Entry 6ERP (X-ray diffraction, 4.50 A resolution (low resolution: residue-level contacts below are approximate; hydrogen-bond / salt-bridge calls are withheld)); this record covers chains D and A of the 5 polymer chains in the assembly.

[Chain D]
Molecule: Non-Template DNA
Sequence (50 nucleotides; row label = number of the first residue in the row):
     1 TGTTAGTTGG GGGGTGACTG TTAAAAGTGC ATACCTATCC CCGATAGGCC
Unresolved in the structure: 39-42

[Chain A]
Molecule: DNA-directed RNA polymerase, mitochondrial
From: Homo sapiens
Notes: EC 2.7.7.6
Reference sequence: O00411 (RPOM_HUMAN); residue numbers follow UniProt; this construct covers 105-1230
Chain sequence (1128 residues; row label = number of the first residue in the row):
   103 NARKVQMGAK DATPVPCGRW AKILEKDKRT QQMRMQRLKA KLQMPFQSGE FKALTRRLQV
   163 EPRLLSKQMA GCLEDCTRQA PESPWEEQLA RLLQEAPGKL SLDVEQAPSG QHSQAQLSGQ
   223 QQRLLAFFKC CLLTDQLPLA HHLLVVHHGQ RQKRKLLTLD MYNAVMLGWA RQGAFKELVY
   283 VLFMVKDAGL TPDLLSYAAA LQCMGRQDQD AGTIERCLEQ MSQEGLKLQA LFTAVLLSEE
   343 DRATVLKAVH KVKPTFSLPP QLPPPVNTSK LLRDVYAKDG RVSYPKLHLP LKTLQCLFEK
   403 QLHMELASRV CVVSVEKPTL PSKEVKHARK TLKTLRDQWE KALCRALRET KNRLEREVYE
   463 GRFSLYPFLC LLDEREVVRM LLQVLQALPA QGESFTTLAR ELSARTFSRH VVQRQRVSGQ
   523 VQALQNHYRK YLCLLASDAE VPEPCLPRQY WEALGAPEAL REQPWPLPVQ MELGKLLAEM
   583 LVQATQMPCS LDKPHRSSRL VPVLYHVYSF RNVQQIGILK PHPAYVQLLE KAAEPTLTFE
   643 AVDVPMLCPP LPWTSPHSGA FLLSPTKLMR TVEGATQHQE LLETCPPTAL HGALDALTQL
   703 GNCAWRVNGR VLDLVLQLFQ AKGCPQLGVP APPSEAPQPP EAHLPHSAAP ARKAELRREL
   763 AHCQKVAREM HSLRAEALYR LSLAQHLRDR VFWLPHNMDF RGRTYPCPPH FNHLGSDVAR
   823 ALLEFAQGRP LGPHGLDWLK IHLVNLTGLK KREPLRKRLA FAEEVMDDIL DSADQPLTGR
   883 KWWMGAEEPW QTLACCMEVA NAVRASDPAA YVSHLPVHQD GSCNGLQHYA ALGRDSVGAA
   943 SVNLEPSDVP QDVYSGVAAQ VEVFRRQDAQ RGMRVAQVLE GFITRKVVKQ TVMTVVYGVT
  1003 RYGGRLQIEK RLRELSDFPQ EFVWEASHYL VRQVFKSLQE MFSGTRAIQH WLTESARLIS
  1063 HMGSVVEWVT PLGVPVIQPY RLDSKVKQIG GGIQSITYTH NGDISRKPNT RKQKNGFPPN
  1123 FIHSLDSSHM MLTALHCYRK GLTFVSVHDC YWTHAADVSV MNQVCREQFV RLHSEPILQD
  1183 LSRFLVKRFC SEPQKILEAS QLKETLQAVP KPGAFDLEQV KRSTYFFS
Unresolved in the structure: 103-121, 147-217, 595-597, 740-760, 1094-1096
Construct notes: expression tag (103-104); engineered mutation Ala555 (Glu in O00411)
Swiss-Prot annotation at these positions:
  - active site: Asp922, Lys991, Asp1151
  - natural variant: Gln149 to Ser1230 (deletion: In COXPD55), His250 (H250D: In COXPD55), Ala555 (E555A: this construct carries the variant), Pro566 (P566S: In COXPD55), Ser611 (S611F: In COXPD55), Phe641 (F641L: In COXPD55), Pro742 to Pro747 (deletion: In COXPD55), Pro810 (P810S: In COXPD55; uncertain significance), Asp870 (D870N: In COXPD55; uncertain significance), Cys925 to Ser1230 (deletion: In COXPD55), Arg1013 (R1013C: In COXPD55), Ser1193 (S1193F: In COXPD55)
What the authors report for this chain:
  - binding site for Template DNA: Gln252 to Lys255
  - mutagenesis - R601E: decreased catalytic activity

[Interface between chain D and chain A]
Pairs across the interface (5):
  DG9(D) with Ile125(A)
  DT36(D) with Val615(A)
  DA46(D) with Arg1059(A); Lys1116(A)
  DG47(D) with Thr1112(A)
Other interface residues (no listed pair), chain D (7 interface residues in all): DT8, DC35, DA37
Other interface residues (no listed pair), chain A (7 interface residues in all): Asp129, His1063

[Overview]
Chain D and chain A each contribute 7 residues to their interface. Curated annotation (UniProt) lists 3
active-site residues on chain A. The paper reports a binding site for Template DNA at Gln252(A); R601E of
chain A reduces catalytic activity.
Here chain D is Non-Template DNA and chain A is DNA-directed RNA polymerase, mitochondrial (Homo sapiens).
Entry 6ERP (Structure of the human mitochondrial transcription initiation complex at the LSP promoter) was
determined by X-ray diffraction (same publication as 6ERO and 6ERQ).
